PDB entry 8T7E | electron microscopy, 3.08 A resolution | chains A and B of the 5 polymer chains in the assembly

[Chain A]
Protein: DNA polymerase subunit gamma-1
Organism: Homo sapiens
Notes: EC 2.7.7.7
Reference sequence: P54098 (DPOG1_HUMAN); residues 1-1239 here = UniProt positions 1-1239
Sequence (1239 residues; numbered 1 to 1239; the number before each row is that of its first residue):
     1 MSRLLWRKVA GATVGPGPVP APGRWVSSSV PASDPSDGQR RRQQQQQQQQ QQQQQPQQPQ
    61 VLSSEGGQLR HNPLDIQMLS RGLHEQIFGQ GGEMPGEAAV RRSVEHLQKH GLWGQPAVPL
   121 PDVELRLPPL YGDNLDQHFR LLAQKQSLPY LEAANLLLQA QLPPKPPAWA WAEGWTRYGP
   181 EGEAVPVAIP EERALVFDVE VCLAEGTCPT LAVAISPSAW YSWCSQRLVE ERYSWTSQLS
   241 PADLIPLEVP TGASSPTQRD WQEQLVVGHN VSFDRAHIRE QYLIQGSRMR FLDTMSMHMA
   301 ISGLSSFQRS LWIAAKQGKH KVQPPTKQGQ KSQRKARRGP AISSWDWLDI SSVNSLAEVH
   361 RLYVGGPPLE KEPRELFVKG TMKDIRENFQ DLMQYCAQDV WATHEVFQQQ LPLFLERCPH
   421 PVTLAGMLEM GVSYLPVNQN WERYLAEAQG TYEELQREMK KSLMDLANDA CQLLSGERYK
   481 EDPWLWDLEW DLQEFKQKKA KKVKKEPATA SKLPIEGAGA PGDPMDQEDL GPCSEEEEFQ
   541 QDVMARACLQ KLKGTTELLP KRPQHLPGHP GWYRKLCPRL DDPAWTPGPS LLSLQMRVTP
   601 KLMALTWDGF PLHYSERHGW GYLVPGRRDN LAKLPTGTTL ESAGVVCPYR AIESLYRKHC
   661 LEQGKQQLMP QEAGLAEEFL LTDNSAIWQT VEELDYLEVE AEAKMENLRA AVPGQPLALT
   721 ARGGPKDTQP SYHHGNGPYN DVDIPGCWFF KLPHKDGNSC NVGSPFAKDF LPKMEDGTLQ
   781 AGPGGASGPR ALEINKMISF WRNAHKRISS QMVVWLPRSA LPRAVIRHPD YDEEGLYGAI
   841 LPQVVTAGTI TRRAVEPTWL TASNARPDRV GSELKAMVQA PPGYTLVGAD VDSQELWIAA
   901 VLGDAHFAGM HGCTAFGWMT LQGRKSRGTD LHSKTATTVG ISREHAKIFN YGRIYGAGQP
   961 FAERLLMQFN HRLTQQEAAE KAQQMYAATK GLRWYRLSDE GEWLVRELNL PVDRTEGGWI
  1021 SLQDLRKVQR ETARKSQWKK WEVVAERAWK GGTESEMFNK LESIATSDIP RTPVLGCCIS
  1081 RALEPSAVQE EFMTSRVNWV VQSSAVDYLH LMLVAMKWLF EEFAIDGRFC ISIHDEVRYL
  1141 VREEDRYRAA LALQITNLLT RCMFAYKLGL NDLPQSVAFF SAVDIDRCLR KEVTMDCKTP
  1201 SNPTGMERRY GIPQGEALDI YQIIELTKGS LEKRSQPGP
Not modelled in the structure: 1-77, 250-261, 317-339, 499-533, 628-739, 994-1053, 1228-1239
Curated features (UniProtKB/Swiss-Prot):
  - region: Gln43 to Gln55 (Does not contribute to polymerase and exonuclease enzymatic activities), Thr858 to Asn864 (Trigger loop)
  - motif: Val196 to Glu200 (Exo I), Val267 to Arg275 (Exo II), Tyr395 to Thr403 (Exo III), Val887 to Leu896 (Pol A), Arg943 to Gly958 (Pol B), His1134 to Val1141 (Pol C)
  - active site: Asp198 (Exonuclease activity)
  - binding site (DNA): Ser306, Ser593, Lys806, Thr849, Thr1094, Ser1095
  - binding site (RNA): Arg579, His754, Gly763, Lys768, Ser863, Arg869
  - binding site (a 2'-deoxyribonucleoside 5'-triphosphate): Asp890, Val891, Ser893, Glu895, Arg943, Lys947, Tyr951, Asp1135
  - binding site (Mg(2+)): Asp890, Val891, Asp1135
  - site (Critical for replication fidelity and mismatch recognition): Arg853, Gln1102
  - natural variant: Arg3 (R3P: In PEOB1 and SANDO), Gln55 (Q55QQ; Q55QQQ), Arg227 (R227W: In PEOB1 and MTDPS4B), Arg232 (R232G: In MTDPS4A; R232H: In LS), Leu244 (L244P: In MTDPS4A), Thr251 (T251I: In PEOB1, MTDPS4A and MTDPS4B), Gly268 (G268A: In PEOB1), Arg275 (R275Q: Found in a patient with epileptic encephalopathy, developmental delay and moderate intellectual disability; uncertain significance), His277 (H277L: In PEOB1; uncertain significance), Gly303 (G303R: In MTDPS4A), Leu304 (L304R: In PEOB1 and SANDO; L304SANDO: In PEOB1), Ser305 (S305R: In MTDPS4A), 52 further natural variant entries in UniProt
  - mutagenesis: Asp198 (D198A: Abolishes exonuclease activity; when associated with A-200. Decreases polymerase exonucleolytic proofreading by 30-fold for the T:G mismatch and by 14-fold for the A:A mismatch ...), Glu200 (E200A: Abolishes exonuclease activity; when associated with A-198. Decreases polymerase exonucleolytic proofreading by 30-fold for the T:G mismatch and by 14-fold for the A:A mismatch ...), Asp274 (D274A: Unable to idle at the 5'-end of the nascent DNA strand. Continues DNA synthesis into double-stranded DNA past the 5'-end creating a flap structure that cannot be ligated), Lys498 (K498C: Decreases processive DNA synthesis), Lys499 (K499C: Decreases processive DNA synthesis), Lys501 (K501C: Decreases processive DNA synthesis), Val543 to Leu558 (Markedly decreases the stimulation by POLG2, resulting in impaired processive DNA synthesis), Leu549 (L549N: Decreases processive DNA synthesis), Leu552 (L552N: Decreases processive DNA synthesis), Lys553 (K553N: Decreases processive DNA synthesis), Arg853 (R853A: Abolishes primer DNA extention in the presence of dNTPs. Impairs intrinsic polymerase processivity. Enhances exonuclease activity leading to primer DNA degradation), Asp890 (D890N: Abolishes DNA polymerase activity), 1 further mutagenesis entry in UniProt
From the paper describing this entry:
  - mutagenesis - R309A: decreased catalytic activity (exonuclease activity)
  - disease-associated variants - R807P: decreased catalytic activity (proofreading activity)

[Chain B]
Protein: DNA polymerase subunit gamma-2, mitochondrial
Organism: Homo sapiens
Notes: EC 2.7.7.7
Reference sequence: Q9UHN1 (DPOG2_HUMAN); numbering as in UniProt (aligned over 1-485)
Sequence (485 residues; row label = number of the first residue in the row):
     1 MRSRVAVRAC HKVCRCLLSG FGGRVDAGQP ELLTERSSPK GGHVKSHAEL EGNGEHPEAP
    61 GSGEGSEALL EICQRRHFLS GSKQQLSRDS LLSGCHPGFG PLGVELRKNL AAEWWTSVVV
   121 FREQVFPVDA LHHKPGPLLP GDSAFRLVSA ETLREILQDK ELSKEQLVAF LENVLKTSGK
   181 LRENLLHGAL EHYVNCLDLV NKRLPYGLAQ IGVCFHPVFD TKQIRNGVKS IGEKTEASLV
   241 WFTPPRTSNQ WLDFWLRHRL QWWRKFAMSP SNFSSSDCQD EEGRKGNKLY YNFPWGKELI
   301 ETLWNLGDHE LLHMYPGNVS KLHGRDGRKN VVPCVLSVNG DLDRGMLAYL YDSFQLTENS
   361 FTRKKNLHRK VLKLHPCLAP IKVALDVGRG PTLELRQVCQ GLFNELLENG ISVWPGYLET
   421 MQSSLEQLYS KYDEMSILFT VLVTETTLEN GLIHLRSRDT TMKEMMHISK LKDFLIKYIS
   481 SAKNV
Not modelled in the structure: 1-67, 162-168, 222-228, 356-361
Curated features (UniProtKB/Swiss-Prot):
  - modified residue: Ser38 (Phosphoserine)
  - natural variant: Arg182 (R182W: In MTDPS16), Gly416 (G416A: No functional deficit), Asp433 (D433Y: In MTDPS16B), Gly451 (G451E: In PEOA4)

[Chain A / chain B interface]
Pairs across the interface (72; chain A residue first):
  Arg443(A) - Gln250(B)
  Glu454(A) - Gln261(B)  hydrogen bond
  Arg457(A) - Gln261(B)
  Glu458(A) - Pro270(B)
  Glu458(A) - Ser271(B)
  Lys461(A) - Ala267(B)  hydrogen bond (side chain-backbone)
  Lys461(A) - His375(B)
  Asp465(A) - Met268(B)
  Leu466(A) - Lys364(B)
  Asn468(A) - Asp459(B)
  Asn468(A) - Thr460(B)
  Asp469(A) - Leu367(B)
  Asp469(A) - Lys373(B)  salt bridge
  Cys471(A) - Thr460(B)
  Cys471(A) - Thr461(B)
  Cys471(A) - Met462(B)
  Gln472(A) - Leu367(B)
  Gln472(A) - Arg369(B)  hydrogen bond
  Gln472(A) - Thr461(B)
  Leu473(A) - Leu367(B)  hydrophobic
  Leu474(A) - Met462(B)  hydrophobic
  Arg478(A) - Asn366(B)  hydrogen bond (side chain-backbone)
  Arg478(A) - Leu367(B)
  Glu494(A) - Met465(B)
  Lys496(A) - Asn450(B)
  Lys496(A) - Leu452(B)
  Glu538(A) - Gln397(B)  hydrogen bond
  Glu538(A) - Gln400(B)
  Phe539(A) - Asn404(B)
  Gln541(A) - Gln397(B)  hydrogen bond
  Asp542(A) - Gln397(B)  hydrogen bond
  Asp542(A) - Gln400(B)
  Asp542(A) - Gly401(B)
  Arg546(A) - Val398(B)
  Arg546(A) - Gly401(B)
  Arg546(A) - Leu402(B)
  Arg546(A) - Glu405(B)  salt bridge
  Arg546(A) - Ile468(B)  hydrogen bond (side chain-backbone)
  Leu549(A) - Thr447(B)
  Leu549(A) - Leu448(B)
  Leu549(A) - Gly451(B)
  Leu549(A) - His467(B)
  Leu552(A) - Leu448(B)
  Leu552(A) - Asn450(B)
  Leu552(A) - Gly451(B)
  Lys553(A) - His467(B)
  Lys553(A) - Ser469(B)
  Arg562(A) - Lys470(B)
  Leu566(A) - Glu464(B)
  Pro567(A) - Lys463(B)
  Pro567(A) - Glu464(B)
  Gly568(A) - Met462(B)
  His569(A) - Thr460(B)
  His569(A) - Met462(B)
  His569(A) - Glu464(B)  salt bridge
  Tyr573(A) - Thr460(B)
  Leu580(A) - Phe474(B)  hydrophobic
  Leu580(A) - Lys477(B)  hydrogen bond (backbone-side chain)
  Trp585(A) - Lys477(B)
  Trp585(A) - Ser481(B)
  Thr586(A) - Val485(B)
  Pro587(A) - Tyr478(B)  hydrophobic
  Pro587(A) - Ser481(B)
  Pro587(A) - Ala482(B)
  Ala604(A) - Lys364(B)
  Gly782(A) - Lys364(B)
  Pro783(A) - Arg363(B)
  Pro783(A) - Lys364(B)
  Gly784(A) - Lys364(B)
  Ala786(A) - Gln355(B)
  Arg790(A) - Ser271(B)
  Thr1204(A) - Asp277(B)
Other interface residues (no listed pair), chain A (51 interface residues in all): Glu447, Ser475, Asp482, Leu485, Gln550, Pro570, Leu602, Met603, Ala781, Gly788
Other interface residues (no listed pair), chain B (51 interface residues in all): Asp253, Arg264, Phe266, Ser269, Lys365, Arg396, Glu449

[In short]
The chain A/chain B interface involves 51 residues from each chain; the contacts include 9 hydrogen bonds and
3 salt bridges. Polar contacts include Asp469(A)-Lys373(B), Arg546(A)-Glu405(B) and His569(A)-Glu464(B). The
paper reports that R309A of chain A reduces catalytic activity (exonuclease activity); R807P of chain A
reduces catalytic activity (proofreading activity).
Here chain A is DNA polymerase subunit gamma-1 and chain B is DNA polymerase subunit gamma-2, mitochondrial,
both from Homo sapiens. Entry 8T7E (Cryo-EM structure of the Backtracking Initiation Complex (VII) of Human
Mitochondrial DNA Polymerase Gamma) was determined by electron microscopy together with 8G5I, 8G5J, 8G5K,
8G5L, 8G5N, 8G5O and 8G5P from the same study.
